PDB entry 5J2B | X-ray diffraction, 2.50 A resolution | chains A and T of the 4 polymer chains in the assembly

# Chain A
Name: DNA polymerase beta
Source organism: Homo sapiens
Notes: EC 2.7.7.7, 4.2.99.-
UniProt: P06746 (DPOLB_HUMAN); residue numbers follow UniProt; this construct covers 1-335
Amino-acid sequence (335 residues; row label = number of the first residue in the row):
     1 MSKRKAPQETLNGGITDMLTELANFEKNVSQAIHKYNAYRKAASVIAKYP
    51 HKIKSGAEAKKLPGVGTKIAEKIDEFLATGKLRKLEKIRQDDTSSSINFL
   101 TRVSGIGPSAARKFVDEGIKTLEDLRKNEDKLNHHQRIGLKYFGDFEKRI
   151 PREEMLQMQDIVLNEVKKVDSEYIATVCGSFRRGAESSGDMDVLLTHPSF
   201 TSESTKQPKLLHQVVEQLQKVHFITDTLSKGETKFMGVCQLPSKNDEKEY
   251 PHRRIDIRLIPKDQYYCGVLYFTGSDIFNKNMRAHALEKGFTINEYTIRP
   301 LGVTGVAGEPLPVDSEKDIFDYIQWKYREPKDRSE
Unresolved in the structure: 1-9
Ion coordination: Na+ site 1: Lys-60, Leu-62, Val-65 (shared with 1 residue of chain D); Na+ site 2: Thr-101, Val-103, Ile-106 (shared with 1 residue of chain P); Mg2+ site 1: Asp-190, Asp-192 (together with DUP); Mg2+ site 2: Asp-190, Asp-192, Asp-256 (together with DUP)
Residues lining bound ligands: DUP (2'-deoxyuridine 5'-alpha,beta-imido-triphosphate): Gly-179, Ser-180, Arg-183, Ser-188, Gly-189, Asp-190, Asp-192, Asp-256, Tyr-271, Phe-272, Thr-273, Gly-274, Ser-275, Asp-276, Asn-279
Curated features (UniProtKB/Swiss-Prot):
  - region: Arg-183 to Asp-192 (DNA-binding)
  - active site: Lys-72 (Nucleophile)
  - binding site (K(+)): Lys-60, Leu-62, Val-65, Thr-101, Val-103, Ile-106
  - binding site (Na(+)): Lys-60, Leu-62, Val-65, Thr-101, Val-103, Ile-106
  - binding site (dATP): Arg-149, Ser-180, Arg-183, Gly-189, Asp-190
  - binding site (dCTP): Arg-149, Ser-180, Arg-183, Gly-189, Asp-190
  - binding site (dGTP): Arg-149, Ser-180, Arg-183, Gly-189, Asp-190, Asp-192
  - binding site (dTTP): Arg-149, Ser-180, Arg-183, Gly-189, Asp-190
  - binding site (Mg(2+)): Asp-190, Asp-192, Asp-256
  - modified residue: Lys-72 (N6-acetyllysine), Arg-83 (Omega-N-methylarginine), Arg-152 (Omega-N-methylarginine)
  - cross-link (Glycyl lysine isopeptide (Lys-Gly)): Lys-41 (interchain with G-Cter in ubiquitin), Lys-61 (interchain with G-Cter in ubiquitin), Lys-81 (interchain with G-Cter in ubiquitin)
  - natural variant: Leu-22 (L22P: Found in a gastric cancer sample; uncertain significance), Tyr-39 (Y39C: Found in a gastric cancer sample; uncertain significance), Gly-118 (G118V: Decreased DNA-directed DNA polymerase activity), Arg-137 (R137Q: Decreased function in base-excision repair), Arg-149 (R149I: Decreased DNA-directed DNA polymerase activity), Asp-160 (D160N: Found in a gastric cancer sample; uncertain significance), Cys-239 (C239R: Found in a gastric cancer sample; uncertain significance), Lys-289 (K289M: Found in a colon cancer sample; uncertain significance), Asn-294 (N294D: Found in a gastric cancer sample; uncertain significance), Glu-295 (E295K: Found in a gastric cancer sample; uncertain significance)
  - mutagenesis: Phe-25 (F25W: No effect on 5'-dRP lyase activity. Decreased ssDNA binding), His-34 (H34G: Decreased 5'-dRP lyase activity. Decreased ssDNA binding), Lys-35 (K35A: Decreased 5'-dRP lyase activity. Decreased ssDNA binding. Loss of 5'-dRP lyase activity; when associated with A-68 and A-72. Decreased ssDNA binding; when associated with A-68 and A-72 ...), Tyr-39 (Y39F: No effect on 5'-dRP lyase activity; Y39Q: Abolishes DNA polymerase and 5'-dRP lyase activity), Lys-41 (K41R: Abolishes ubiquitination; when associated with R-61 and R-81), Lys-60 (K60A: Decreased 5'-dRP lyase activity. Decreased ssDNA binding), Lys-61 (K61R: Abolishes ubiquitination; when associated with R-41 and R-81), Lys-68 (K68A: No effect on 5'-dRP lyase activity. Decreased ssDNA binding. Loss of 5'-dRP lyase activity; when associated with A-35 and A-72. Decreased ssDNA binding; when associated with A-35 and A-72 ...), Glu-71 (E71Q: No effect on 5'-dRP lyase activity. No effect on structure shown by circular dichroism. No effect on ssDNA binding), Lys-72 (K72A: Severely reduced 5'-dRP lyase activity. Does not affect ssDNA binding. Loss of 5'-dRP lyase activity; when associated with A-35 and A-68. Decreased ssDNA binding ...), Glu-75 (E75A: Slightly decreased 5'-dRP lyase activity. Decreased ssDNA binding. No effect on structure shown by circular dichroism), Lys-81 (K81R: Abolishes ubiquitination; when associated with R-41 and R-61), 5 further mutagenesis entries in UniProt

# Chain T
Molecule: Template Strand
Sequence (16 nucleotides; each row starts with the number of its first residue):
     1 CCGACAACGCATCAGC

# Chain A / chain T interface
Residue-residue contacts (25; chain A residue first):
  His-34(A) / DC5(T)  stacking on the base
  Asn-133(A) / DT12(T)  phosphate contact
  Ser-229(A) / DC10(T)  phosphate contact
  Ser-229(A) / DA11(T)  sugar contact
  Lys-230(A) / DC10(T)  hydrogen bond to the phosphate
  Lys-230(A) / DA11(T)  hydrogen bond to the phosphate
  Gly-231(A) / DC10(T)  phosphate contact
  Glu-232(A) / DC10(T)  hydrogen bond to the phosphate
  Thr-233(A) / DG9(T)  hydrogen bond to the phosphate
  Thr-233(A) / DC10(T)  hydrogen bond to the phosphate
  Lys-234(A) / DG9(T)  hydrogen bond to the base
  Lys-234(A) / DC10(T)  hydrogen bond to the phosphate
  Arg-258(A) / DG9(T)  sugar contact
  Lys-280(A) / DA6(T)  salt bridge to the phosphate
  Arg-283(A) / DA6(T)  hydrogen bond to the base
  Arg-283(A) / DA7(T)  hydrogen bond to the sugar
  Ala-284(A) / DA6(T)  sugar contact
  Leu-287(A) / DC5(T)  phosphate contact
  Leu-287(A) / DA7(T)  phosphate contact
  Thr-292(A) / DA7(T)  hydrogen bond to the phosphate
  Ile-293(A) / DA7(T)  sugar contact
  Asn-294(A) / DA7(T)  phosphate contact
  Asn-294(A) / DC8(T)  phosphate contact
  Glu-295(A) / DC8(T)  sugar contact
  Tyr-296(A) / DG9(T)  hydrogen bond to the phosphate
Interface residues without a listed pair, chain A (19 interface residues in all): His-134

# Summary
19 residues of chain A face 8 of chain T across their interface; the contacts include 11 hydrogen bonds, 1
salt bridge and 1 aromatic stacking contact. Among the polar pairs are Lys-234(A)/DG9(T), Arg-283(A)/DA6(T)
and Arg-283(A)/DA7(T). Ligands of chain A: compound DUP.
Here chain A is DNA polymerase beta (Homo sapiens) and chain T is Template Strand. Entry 5J2B (Ternary complex
crystal structure of DNA polymerase Beta with A:C mismatch at the primer terminus) was determined by X-ray
diffraction (same publication as 5J0O, 5J0P, 5J0Q, 5J0R, 5J0S, 5J0T and 16 further entries).
